4IOF - chains A and B of the 6 polymer chains in the assembly; structure by X-ray diffraction, 3.35 A resolution.

# Chain A (and B)
Molecule: Insulin-degrading enzyme
Organism: Homo sapiens
Notes: EC 3.4.24.56; chain B of this document is another copy of the same molecule, construct and numbering; everything in this record applies to it too
UniProtKB: P14735 (IDE_HUMAN); residue numbers follow UniProt; this construct covers 42-1019
Chain sequence (990 residues; row label = number of the first residue in the row):
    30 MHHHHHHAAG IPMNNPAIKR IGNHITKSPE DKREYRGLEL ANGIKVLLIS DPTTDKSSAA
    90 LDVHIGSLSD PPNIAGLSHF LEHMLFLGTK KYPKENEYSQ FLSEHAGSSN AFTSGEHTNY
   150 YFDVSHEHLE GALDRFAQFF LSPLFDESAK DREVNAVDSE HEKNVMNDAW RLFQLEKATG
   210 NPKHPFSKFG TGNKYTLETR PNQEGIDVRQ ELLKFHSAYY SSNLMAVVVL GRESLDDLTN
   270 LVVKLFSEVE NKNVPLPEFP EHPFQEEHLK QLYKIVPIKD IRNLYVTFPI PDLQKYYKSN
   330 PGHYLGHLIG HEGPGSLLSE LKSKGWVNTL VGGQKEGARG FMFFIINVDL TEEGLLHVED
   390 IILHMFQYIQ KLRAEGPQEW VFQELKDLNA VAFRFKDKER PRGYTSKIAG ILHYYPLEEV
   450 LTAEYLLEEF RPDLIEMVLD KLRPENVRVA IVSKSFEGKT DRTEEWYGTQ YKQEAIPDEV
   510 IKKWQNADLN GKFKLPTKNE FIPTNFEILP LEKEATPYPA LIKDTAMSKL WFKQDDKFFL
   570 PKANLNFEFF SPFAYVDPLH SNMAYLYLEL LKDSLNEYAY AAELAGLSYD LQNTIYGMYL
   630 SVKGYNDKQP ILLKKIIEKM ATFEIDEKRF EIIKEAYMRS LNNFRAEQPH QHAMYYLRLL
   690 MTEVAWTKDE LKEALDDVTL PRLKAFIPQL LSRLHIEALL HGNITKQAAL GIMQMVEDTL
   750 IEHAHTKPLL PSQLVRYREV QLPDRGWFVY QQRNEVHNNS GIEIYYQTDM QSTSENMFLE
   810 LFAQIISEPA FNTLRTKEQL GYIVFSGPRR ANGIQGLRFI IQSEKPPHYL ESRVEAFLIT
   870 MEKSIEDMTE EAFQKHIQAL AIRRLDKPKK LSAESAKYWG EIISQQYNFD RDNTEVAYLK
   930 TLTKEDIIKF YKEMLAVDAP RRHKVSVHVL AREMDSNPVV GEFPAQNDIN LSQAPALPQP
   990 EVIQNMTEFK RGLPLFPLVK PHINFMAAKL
Disordered / not traced: 30-43, 209-215, 287-297, 366-369, 966-978, 1011-1019 (chain B: 30-44, 104-108, 175-239, 284-298, 367-368, 456, 492-496, 966-978, 1012-1019)
Sequence notes: expression tag (30-41); conflict Leu110 (Cys in P14735), Ser171 (Cys in P14735), Ala178 (Cys in P14735), Val257 (Cys in P14735), Leu414 (Cys in P14735), Asn573 (Cys in P14735), Ser590 (Cys in P14735), Ser789 (Cys in P14735), Ala812 (Cys in P14735), Ala819 (Cys in P14735), Ser904 (Cys in P14735), Asn966 (Cys in P14735), Ala974 (Cys in P14735)
Bound ions: Zn2+: His108, His112, Glu189
Swiss-Prot annotation at these positions:
  - motif: Glu853 to Tyr858 (SlyX motif)
  - active site: Glu111 (Proton acceptor)
  - binding site (Zn(2+)): His108, His112, Glu189
  - binding site (substrate): His336 to Gly342, Leu359 to Gln363
  - binding site (ATP): Arg429, Asp895 to Ser901
  - modified residue (N6-succinyllysine): Lys192, Lys697
  - mutagenesis: Glu111 (E111Q: Loss of catalytic activity), Ser132 (S132C: Increases catalytic rate towards INS and amyloid; when associated with C-817), Asn184 (N184C: Increases catalytic rate towards INS and amyloid; when associated with C-828), Pro286 (P286G: Reduced enzyme activity), Gly366 to Gly369 (Reduced enzyme activity), Asp426 (D426C: Increases catalytic rate towards INS and amyloid; when associated with C-899), Tyr496 (Y496A: Strongly reduced enzyme activity), Phe530 (F530A: Strongly increased enzyme activity), Arg767 (R767A: Decreases dimerization. No effect on degradation of ANP. Retains the ability to degrade an aberrant form of ANP, when in the presence of both ANP and the aberrant ANP), Glu817 (E817C: Increases catalytic rate towards INS and amyloid; when associated with C-132), Gln828 (Q828C: Increases catalytic rate towards INS and amyloid; when associated with C-184), Tyr831 (Y831F: No effect on catalytic activity), 1 further mutagenesis entry in UniProt
What the authors report for this chain:
  - Zn2+ coordination: His108, His112, Glu189
  - contacts within the chain: Trp199-Tyr496 (hydrophobic contact)
  - conformationally variable residues (order/disorder transition): Gly209 to Phe215, Pro284 to Leu298, Gly366 to Gly369, Thr492 to Tyr496
  - mutagenesis - P286G, G361A/G362A, G366A/G369A, Y496A: decreased catalytic activity
  - mutagenesis - P284G, P289G, P292G: unchanged catalytic activity
  - mutagenesis - G361A/G362A: decreased expression
  - mutagenesis - F530A (20-fold): increased catalytic activity on substrate V
  - mutagenesis - E111Q: abolished catalytic activity
  - mutagenesis - R767A: decreased binding to dimerization of IDE (citing earlier work)

# Interface between chain A and chain B
Residue-residue contacts - 46 pairs, chain A then chain B:
  Phe582(A) - Asp586(B)
  Phe582(A) - His589(B)
  Val585(A) - Phe582(B)  hydrophobic
  Asp586(A) - Phe582(B)
  Asp586(A) - Gln762(B)
  Pro587(A) - Leu759(B)  hydrophobic
  Pro587(A) - Gln762(B)
  His589(A) - Phe582(B)
  Glu692(A) - Glu692(B)
  Trp695(A) - Ser761(B)
  Trp695(A) - Gln762(B)
  Glu699(A) - Leu759(B)
  Glu699(A) - Ser761(B)
  Glu702(A) - Leu759(B)
  Asp706(A) - Arg722(B)  salt bridge
  Asp706(A) - Lys756(B)  salt bridge
  Gln718(A) - Gln718(B)
  Lys756(A) - Asp706(B)
  Ser761(A) - Trp695(B)
  Ser761(A) - Glu699(B)
  Gln762(A) - Asp586(B)
  Leu763(A) - Arg1000(B)  hydrogen bond (backbone-side chain)
  Arg765(A) - Arg1000(B)
  Arg767(A) - Lys999(B)  hydrogen bond (side chain-backbone)
  Arg767(A) - Arg1000(B)
  Arg767(A) - Leu1002(B)  hydrogen bond (side chain-backbone)
  Arg767(A) - Leu1004(B)
  Thr996(A) - Ser761(B)
  Lys999(A) - Arg767(B)  hydrogen bond (backbone-side chain)
  Arg1000(A) - Arg767(B)
  Arg1000(A) - Pro1006(B)
  Arg1000(A) - Leu1007(B)  hydrogen bond (backbone-backbone)
  Arg1000(A) - Pro1010(B)
  Gly1001(A) - Pro1006(B)
  Leu1002(A) - Arg767(B)  hydrogen bond (backbone-side chain)
  Leu1002(A) - Pro1006(B)
  Pro1003(A) - Leu1004(B)
  Leu1004(A) - Arg767(B)
  Leu1004(A) - Pro1003(B)
  Leu1004(A) - Leu1004(B)  hydrogen bond (backbone-backbone)
  Pro1006(A) - Arg1000(B)
  Pro1006(A) - Gly1001(B)
  Pro1006(A) - Leu1002(B)
  Leu1007(A) - Arg1000(B)  hydrogen bond (backbone-backbone)
  Lys1009(A) - Glu997(B)  hydrogen bond (side chain-backbone)
  Lys1009(A) - Gly1001(B)
Also at the interface, not in a pair above, chain A (31 interface residues in all): Arg722, Leu759, Glu997, Phe1005
Also at the interface, not in a pair above, chain B (30 interface residues in all): Val585, Pro587, Arg711, Thr996, Phe1005, Lys1009

# Summary
The interface between chain A and chain B involves 31 residues on one side and 30 on the other; the contacts
include 9 hydrogen bonds and 2 salt bridges. Among the polar pairs are Asp706(A)-Arg722(B),
Asp706(A)-Lys756(B) and Leu763(A)-Arg1000(B). From the paper: P286G, G361A/G362A and G366A/G369A of chain A,
among others, reduce catalytic activity; Zn2+ coordination by His108(A), His112(A) and Glu189(A); 10
substitutions were tested in all.
Both chains are Insulin-degrading enzyme (Homo sapiens). Entry 4IOF (Crystal structure analysis of Fab-bound
human Insulin Degrading Enzyme (IDE)) was determined by X-ray diffraction.
